PDB entry 1VTL | X-ray diffraction, 2.25 A resolution | chains B and E of the 3 polymer chains in the assembly

== Chain B ==
Molecule: 14-nt DNA strand
Sequence (14 nucleotides; row label = number of the first residue in the row):
   301 TGCCCTTTTATAGC

== Chain E ==
Molecule: Tata binding protein (tbp)
Source organism: Arabidopsis thaliana
Reference sequence: P28147 (TF21_ARATH); numbering as in UniProt (aligned over 13-198)
Chain sequence (186 residues; row label = number of the first residue in the row):
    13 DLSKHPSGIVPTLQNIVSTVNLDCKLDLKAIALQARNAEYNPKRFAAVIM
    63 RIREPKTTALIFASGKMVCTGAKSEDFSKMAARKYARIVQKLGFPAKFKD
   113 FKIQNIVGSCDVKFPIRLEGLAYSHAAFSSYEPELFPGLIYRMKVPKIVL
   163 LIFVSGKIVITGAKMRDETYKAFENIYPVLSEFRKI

== Interface between chain B and chain E ==
Pairs across the interface (34; chain B residue first):
  DC305(B) with Phe-57(E), base contact
  DT306(B) with Arg-56(E), salt bridge to the phosphate; Phe-57(E), sugar contact; Leu-72(E), base contact
  DT307(B) with Arg-56(E), salt bridge to the phosphate; Ile-61(E), sugar contact; Arg-63(E), phosphate contact; Thr-70(E), phosphate contact; Leu-72(E), base contact
  DT308(B) with Asn-27(E), hydrogen bond to the base; Val-29(E), base contact; Arg-63(E), salt bridge to the phosphate; Thr-70(E), hydrogen bond to the phosphate; Thr-82(E), sugar contact; Gly-83(E), phosphate contact
  DT309(B) with Gln-26(E), sugar contact; Asn-27(E), hydrogen bond to the base; Lys-85(E), sugar contact; Val-119(E), base contact
  DA310(B) with Gln-26(E), sugar contact; Val-119(E), base contact; Ser-121(E), sugar contact; Val-171(E), base contact
  DT311(B) with Phe-148(E), base contact; Phe-165(E), base contact; Ser-167(E), phosphate contact; Lys-169(E), salt bridge to the phosphate; Val-171(E), sugar contact
  DA312(B) with Phe-148(E), base contact; Pro-149(E), base contact; Phe-165(E), sugar contact; Ser-167(E), hydrogen bond to the phosphate; Lys-169(E), salt bridge to the phosphate
  DG313(B) with Pro-149(E), sugar contact
Other interface residues (no listed pair), chain E (21 interface residues in all): Lys-68

== Overview ==
9 residues of chain B and 21 residues of chain E are in contact; the contacts include 4 hydrogen bonds and 5
salt bridges. Among the polar pairs are DT308(B)/Asn-27(E), DT309(B)/Asn-27(E) and DT308(B)/Thr-70(E).
Chain B is a 14-nt DNA strand and chain E is Tata binding protein (tbp) (Arabidopsis thaliana); the structure,
Co-crystal structure of tbp recognizing the minor groove of a tata element, was determined by X-ray
diffraction.
